Entry 8I3B (electron microscopy, 3.08 A resolution); this record covers chains A and B.

# Chain A (and B)
Protein: ABC transporter G family member 25
Organism: Arabidopsis thaliana
Notes: chain B of this document is another copy of the same molecule, construct and numbering; everything in this record applies to it too
UniProt: Q84TH5 (AB25G_ARATH); residue numbers follow UniProt; this construct covers 1-662
Chain sequence (662 residues; each row starts with the number of its first residue):
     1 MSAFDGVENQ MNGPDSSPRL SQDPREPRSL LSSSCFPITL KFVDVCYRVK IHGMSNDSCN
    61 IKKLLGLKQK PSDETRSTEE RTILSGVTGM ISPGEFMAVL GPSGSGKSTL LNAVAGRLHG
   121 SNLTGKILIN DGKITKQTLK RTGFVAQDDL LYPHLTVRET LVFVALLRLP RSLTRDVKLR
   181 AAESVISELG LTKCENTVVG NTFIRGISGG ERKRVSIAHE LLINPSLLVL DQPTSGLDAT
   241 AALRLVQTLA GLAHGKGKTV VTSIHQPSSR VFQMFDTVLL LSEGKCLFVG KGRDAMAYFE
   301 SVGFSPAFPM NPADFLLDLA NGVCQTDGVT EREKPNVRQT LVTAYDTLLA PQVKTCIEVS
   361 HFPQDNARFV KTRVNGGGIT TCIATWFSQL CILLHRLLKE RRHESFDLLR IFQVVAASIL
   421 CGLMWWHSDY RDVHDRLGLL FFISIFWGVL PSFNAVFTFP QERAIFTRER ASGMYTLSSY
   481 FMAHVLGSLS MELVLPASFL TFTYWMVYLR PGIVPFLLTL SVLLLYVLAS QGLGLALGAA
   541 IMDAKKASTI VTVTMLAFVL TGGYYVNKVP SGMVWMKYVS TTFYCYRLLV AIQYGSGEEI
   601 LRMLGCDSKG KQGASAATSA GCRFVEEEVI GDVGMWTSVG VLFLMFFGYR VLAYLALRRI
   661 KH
Not modelled in the structure: 1-34, 53-78, 324-334, 358-378, 432, 605-623
Construct notes: engineered mutation Q232 (Glu in Q84TH5)
Curated features (UniProtKB/Swiss-Prot):
  - binding site (ATP): G101 to S108
  - glycosylation (N-linked (GlcNAc...) asparagine): N56, N122
Ligand contacts:
  - ATP (adenosine-5'-triphosphate), molecule 1: V49, H52, R81, I83, P102, S103, G104, S105, G106, K107, S108, T109, Q147, Q232, H265
  - ATP, molecule 2: C194, T197, R205, G206, I207, S208, G209, G210, E211, G236

# Chain A / chain B interface
Contacting residue pairs (127):
  H52(A) - V198(B)
  R81(A) - K193(B)
  P102(A) - D238(B)
  S103(A) - E211(B)
  S103(A) - R214(B)
  S103(A) - L237(B)
  S103(A) - D238(B)  hydrogen bond
  D148(A) - T202(B)
  K193(A) - R81(B)  hydrogen bond (backbone-side chain)
  V198(A) - H52(B)
  T202(A) - D148(B)
  F203(A) - R463(B)
  F203(A) - A464(B)  hydrophobic
  G209(A) - Q147(B)
  E211(A) - S103(B)
  R214(A) - S103(B)
  T234(A) - Q266(B)
  G236(A) - H265(B)  hydrogen bond (backbone-side chain)
  L237(A) - S103(B)
  L237(A) - H265(B)
  L237(A) - Q266(B)
  D238(A) - P102(B)
  D238(A) - S103(B)  hydrogen bond
  D238(A) - H265(B)
  D238(A) - L317(B)
  A239(A) - L317(B)
  T240(A) - L317(B)
  T240(A) - D318(B)  hydrogen bond
  T240(A) - N321(B)
  A242(A) - Q266(B)
  H265(A) - G236(B)  hydrogen bond (side chain-backbone)
  H265(A) - L237(B)
  H265(A) - D238(B)
  Q266(A) - T234(B)
  Q266(A) - L237(B)
  Q266(A) - A242(B)
  Q266(A) - Q266(B)  hydrogen bond (backbone-side chain)
  N311(A) - N311(B)
  L317(A) - D238(B)
  L317(A) - T240(B)
  D318(A) - T240(B)  hydrogen bond
  N321(A) - T240(B)
  E404(A) - K546(B)  salt bridge
  F406(A) - K546(B)
  F406(A) - I550(B)  hydrophobic
  L409(A) - I550(B)  hydrophobic
  R410(A) - T549(B)
  Q413(A) - T549(B)
  Q413(A) - I550(B)  hydrogen bond (side chain-backbone)
  Q413(A) - V553(B)
  Q413(A) - T554(B)
  A417(A) - V553(B)  hydrophobic
  L420(A) - L560(B)  hydrophobic
  L420(A) - M576(B)  hydrophobic
  L423(A) - P570(B)
  L423(A) - M573(B)  hydrophobic
  M424(A) - L560(B)  hydrophobic
  M424(A) - T561(B)
  M424(A) - V566(B)
  M424(A) - V569(B)  hydrophobic
  M424(A) - P570(B)
  M424(A) - M573(B)  hydrophobic
  W425(A) - L560(B)  hydrophobic
  H434(A) - H434(B)
  D435(A) - N567(B)
  G438(A) - Y565(B)
  F441(A) - Y565(B)
  F442(A) - L556(B)
  F442(A) - L560(B)  hydrophobic
  I445(A) - L556(B)  hydrophobic
  I445(A) - Y565(B)
  F446(A) - L556(B)  hydrophobic
  V449(A) - T552(B)
  V449(A) - L556(B)  hydrophobic
  L450(A) - T549(B)
  L450(A) - T552(B)
  F453(A) - F453(B)  hydrophobic
  F453(A) - S548(B)
  N454(A) - K545(B)  hydrogen bond
  N454(A) - S548(B)
  N454(A) - T549(B)
  F457(A) - F457(B)  hydrophobic
  F457(A) - K545(B)
  F457(A) - S548(B)
  Q461(A) - K545(B)
  R463(A) - F203(B)
  A464(A) - F203(B)  hydrophobic
  K545(A) - N454(B)  hydrogen bond
  K545(A) - F457(B)
  K545(A) - Q461(B)
  K546(A) - E404(B)  salt bridge
  K546(A) - F406(B)
  S548(A) - F453(B)
  S548(A) - F457(B)
  T549(A) - R410(B)
  T549(A) - Q413(B)
  T549(A) - L450(B)
  T549(A) - N454(B)
  I550(A) - F406(B)  hydrophobic
  I550(A) - L409(B)  hydrophobic
  I550(A) - Q413(B)
  T552(A) - V449(B)
  T552(A) - L450(B)
  V553(A) - Q413(B)
  V553(A) - A417(B)  hydrophobic
  T554(A) - Q413(B)
  L556(A) - F442(B)
  L556(A) - I445(B)  hydrophobic
  L556(A) - F446(B)  hydrophobic
  L556(A) - V449(B)  hydrophobic
  L560(A) - L420(B)  hydrophobic
  L560(A) - M424(B)  hydrophobic
  L560(A) - W425(B)  hydrophobic
  L560(A) - F442(B)  hydrophobic
  T561(A) - M424(B)
  Y564(A) - Y565(B)  hydrophobic
  Y565(A) - F441(B)
  Y565(A) - I445(B)
  Y565(A) - Y564(B)  hydrophobic
  Y565(A) - Y565(B)  hydrogen bond
  V566(A) - M424(B)
  V569(A) - M424(B)  hydrophobic
  P570(A) - L423(B)
  P570(A) - M424(B)
  M573(A) - L423(B)  hydrophobic
  M573(A) - M424(B)  hydrophobic
  M576(A) - L420(B)  hydrophobic
Also at the interface, not in a pair above, chain A (87 interface residues in all): G101, G104, T109, Q147, C194, N196, T197, R205, S208, S235, R244, D314, V323, C421, H427, A544, A557, N567, K568
Also at the interface, not in a pair above, chain B (86 interface residues in all): G101, G104, T109, T197, R205, S208, G209, S235, A239, R244, D314, V323, C421, H427, D435, G438, I541, A544, A557, K568

# In short
Chain A and chain B form an interface of 87 and 86 residues respectively; the contacts include 12 hydrogen
bonds and 2 salt bridges. Among the polar pairs are E404(A)-K546(B), S103(A)-D238(B) and K193(A)-R81(B). Chain
A binds ATP. UniProt lists 8 ATP-binding residues on chain A.
Chain A and chain B are both ABC transporter G family member 25 (Arabidopsis thaliana); the structure, Cryo-EM
structure of abscisic acid transporter AtABCG25 in nanodisc, was determined by electron microscopy (same
publication as 8I38, 8I39, 8I3A, 8I3C and 8I3D).
